Entry 8DPS (electron microscopy, 3.47 A resolution); this record covers chains A and B of the 6 polymer chains in the assembly.

Chain A:
Name: Interleukin-6 receptor subunit beta
Organism: Homo sapiens
UniProtKB: P40189 (IL6RB_HUMAN); residues 0-302 here correspond to UniProt positions 22-324 (UniProt number = residue number + 22)
Amino-acid sequence (303 residues; numbered 0 to 302; the number before each row is that of its first residue; numbering starts at 0):
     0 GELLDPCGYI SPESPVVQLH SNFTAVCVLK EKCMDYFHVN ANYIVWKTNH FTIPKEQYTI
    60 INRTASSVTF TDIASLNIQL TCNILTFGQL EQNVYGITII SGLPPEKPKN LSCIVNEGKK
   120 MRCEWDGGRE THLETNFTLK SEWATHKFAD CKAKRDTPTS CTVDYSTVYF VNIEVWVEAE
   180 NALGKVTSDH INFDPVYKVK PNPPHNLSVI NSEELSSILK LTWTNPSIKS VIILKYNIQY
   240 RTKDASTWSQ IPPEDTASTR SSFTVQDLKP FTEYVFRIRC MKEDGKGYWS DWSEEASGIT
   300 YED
Unresolved in the structure: 0-3, 301-302
Disulfide bonds: Cys6-Cys32, Cys26-Cys81, Cys112-Cys122, Cys150-Cys160
Covalent attachments: N-acetylglucosamine (NAG) linked to Asn21, Asn61, Asn135
Reported in the primary citation:
  - post-translational modification sites: Asn21, Asn61, Asn135

Chain B:
Name: Interleukin-11
Organism: Homo sapiens
UniProtKB: P20809 (IL11_HUMAN); residues 11-178 here correspond to UniProt positions 32-199 (UniProt number = residue number + 21)
Amino-acid sequence (169 residues; numbered 10 to 178; the number before each row is that of its first residue):
    10 GSPDPRAELD STVLLTRSLL ADTRQLAAQL RDKFPADGDH NLDSLPTLAM SAGALGALQL
    70 PGVLTRLRAD LLSYLRHVQW LRRAGGSSLK TLEPELGTLQ ARLDRLLRRL QLLMSRLALP
   130 QPPPDPPAPP LAPPSSAWGG IRAAHAILGG LHLTLDWAVR GLLLLKTRL
Unresolved in the structure: 10-13
Sequence notes: expression tag (10)
Reported in the primary citation:
  - conformationally variable residues (loop rearrangement, side-chain flip): Ala58 to Gln68, Arg169
  - contacts within the chain: Met59-Trp166 (hydrogen bond), Thr56-Arg75 (backbone contact), Ala58-Arg75 (backbone contact)
  - mutagenesis - W147A (610 +/- 120 pM): decreased signaling
  - mutagenesis - A58P/M59A/S60I/A61D/G62Y/W147A (38 +/- 9 nM), W147A (10 +/- 8 nM): unchanged binding to Interleukin-11 receptor subunit alpha
  - mutagenesis - W147A (130 +/- 14 nM): unchanged binding to gp130D2-D3

How chain A and chain B interact:
Residue-residue contacts - 20 pairs, chain A then chain B:
  Trp142(A) - Arg114(B)
  Trp142(A) - Arg117(B)
  Trp142(A) - Arg118(B)
  Ala143(A) - Leu121(B)  hydrophobic
  His145(A) - Arg117(B)
  Phe147(A) - Arg114(B)
  Ser165(A) - Thr107(B)
  Ser165(A) - Ala110(B)
  Thr166(A) - Arg111(B)  hydrogen bond (backbone-side chain)
  Val167(A) - Leu24(B)  hydrophobic
  Val167(A) - Arg111(B)
  Val167(A) - Arg114(B)
  Tyr168(A) - Leu24(B)
  Tyr168(A) - Arg111(B)
  Phe169(A) - Ser20(B)  hydrogen bond (backbone-side chain)
  Phe169(A) - Leu23(B)
  Phe169(A) - Leu24(B)  hydrophobic
  Phe169(A) - Ser27(B)
  Val170(A) - Leu24(B)  hydrophobic
  Val170(A) - Arg114(B)
Other interface residues (no listed pair), chain A (13 interface residues in all): Lys119, Thr144, Val230
Other interface residues (no listed pair), chain B (12 interface residues in all): Gly106
The authors on this interface:
  - pairs named by the authors: Trp142(A)-Arg114(B), Phe147(A)-Arg114(B), Phe169(A)-Leu23(B) (hydrophobic contact), Phe169(A)-Leu24(B) (hydrophobic contact)
  - interface residues, chain A: Trp142(A), Tyr164(A)
  - hot spots on chain B (mutagenesis) - W147A: decreased binding to Interleukin-6 receptor subunit beta (chain A)

Summary:
13 residues of chain A and 12 residues of chain B are in contact, with 2 hydrogen bonds. Polar contacts
include Thr166(A)-Arg111(B) and Phe169(A)-Ser20(B). The paper describes contacts between Trp142(A) and
Arg114(B) and Phe147(A) and Arg114(B); hydrophobic contacts between Phe169(A) and Leu23(B) and Phe169(A) and
Leu24(B). From the paper: W147A of chain B reduces signaling; interface residues Trp142(A) and Tyr164(A).
Here chain A is Interleukin-6 receptor subunit beta and chain B is Interleukin-11, both from Homo sapiens.
Entry 8DPS (The structure of the interleukin 11 signalling complex, truncated gp130) was determined by
electron microscopy, deposited together with 8DPT, 8DPU, 8DPV and 8DPW.
